1FRZ - chains A and B; structure by X-ray diffraction, 2.20 A resolution.

[Chain A (and B)]
Molecule: Glucosamine-6-phosphate deaminase
Organism: Escherichia coli
Notes: EC 5.3.1.10; chain B of this document is another copy of the same molecule, construct and numbering; everything in this record applies to it too
Reference sequence: P0A759 (NAGB_ECOLI); numbering as in UniProt (aligned over 1-266)
Sequence (266 residues; row label = number of the first residue in the row):
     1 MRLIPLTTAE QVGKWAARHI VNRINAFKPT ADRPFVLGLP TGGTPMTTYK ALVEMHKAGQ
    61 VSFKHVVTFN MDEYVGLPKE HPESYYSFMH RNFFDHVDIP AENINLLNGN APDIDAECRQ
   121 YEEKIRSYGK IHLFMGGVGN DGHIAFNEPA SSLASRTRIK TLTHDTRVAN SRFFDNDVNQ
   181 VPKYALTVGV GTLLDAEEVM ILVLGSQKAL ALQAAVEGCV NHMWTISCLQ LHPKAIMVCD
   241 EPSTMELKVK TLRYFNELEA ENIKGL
UniProt features mapped onto this chain:
  - active site: Asp72 (Proton acceptor), Asp141 (For ring-opening step), His143 (Proton acceptor), Glu148 (For ring-opening step)
  - site (Part of the allosteric site): Ser151, Arg158, Lys160, Thr161, Tyr254
Residues lining bound ligands: N-acetyl-D-glucosamine-6-phosphate (16G; 2-acetamido-2-deoxy-6-O-phosphono-alpha-D-glucopyranose): Met1, Arg2, Ala150, Ser151, Ser152, Ser155, Arg158, Ile159, Lys160, Thr161, Leu258

[Interface between chain A and chain B]
Contacting residue pairs (20; chain A residue first):
  Glu241(A) - Arg253(B)  salt bridge
  Thr244(A) - Val249(B)
  Met245(A) - Val249(B)  hydrophobic
  Met245(A) - Lys250(B)  hydrogen bond (backbone-backbone)
  Glu246(A) - Lys248(B)
  Glu246(A) - Lys250(B)  salt bridge
  Leu247(A) - Lys248(B)
  Leu247(A) - Val249(B)  hydrogen bond (backbone-backbone)
  Lys248(A) - Gln213(B)
  Lys248(A) - Glu246(B)  salt bridge
  Lys248(A) - Leu247(B)
  Val249(A) - Thr244(B)
  Val249(A) - Met245(B)  hydrophobic
  Val249(A) - Leu247(B)  hydrogen bond (backbone-backbone)
  Val249(A) - Leu252(B)  hydrophobic
  Lys250(A) - Met245(B)  hydrogen bond (backbone-backbone)
  Lys250(A) - Glu246(B)  salt bridge
  Leu252(A) - Val249(B)  hydrophobic
  Arg253(A) - Glu241(B)  salt bridge
  Arg253(A) - Met245(B)
Also at the interface, not in a pair above, chain A (11 interface residues in all): Gln213

[In short]
Chain A and chain B each contribute 11 residues to their interface, with 4 hydrogen bonds and 5 salt bridges.
Polar contacts include Glu241(A)-Arg253(B), Glu246(A)-Lys250(B) and Lys248(A)-Glu246(B). Chain A binds
N-acetyl-D-glucosamine-6-phosphate. Curated annotation (UniProt) lists 4 active-site residues on chain A.
Both chains are Glucosamine-6-phosphate deaminase (Escherichia coli). Entry 1FRZ (Glucosamine-6-phosphate
deaminase from e.coli, R conformer. complexed with the allosteric activator N-acetyl-glucosamine-6-phosphate
at 2.2 A resolution) was determined by X-ray diffraction (same publication as 1FQO, 1FS5, 1FS6 and 1FSF).
